PDB entry 8Z5H | electron microscopy, 3.30 A resolution | chains B and G of the 4 polymer chains in the assembly

Chain B:
Name: Guanine nucleotide-binding protein G(I)/G(S)/G(T) subunit beta-1
From: Homo sapiens
Reference sequence: P62873 (GBB1_HUMAN); numbering as in UniProt (aligned over 2-340)
Chain sequence (345 residues; each row starts with the number of its first residue; numbers below 1 keep their minus sign (Met-4 is residue -4)):
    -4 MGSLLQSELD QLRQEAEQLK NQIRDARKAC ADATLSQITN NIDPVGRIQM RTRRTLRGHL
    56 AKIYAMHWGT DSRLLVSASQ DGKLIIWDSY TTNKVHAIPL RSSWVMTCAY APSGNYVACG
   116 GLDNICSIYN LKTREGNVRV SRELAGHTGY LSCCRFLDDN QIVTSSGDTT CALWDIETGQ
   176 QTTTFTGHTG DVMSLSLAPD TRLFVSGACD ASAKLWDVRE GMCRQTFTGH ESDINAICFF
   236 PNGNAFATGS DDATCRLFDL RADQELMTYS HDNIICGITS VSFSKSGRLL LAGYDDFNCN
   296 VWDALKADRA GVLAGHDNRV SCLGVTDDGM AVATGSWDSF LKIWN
Unresolved in the structure: -4 to 2
Sequence notes: initiating methionine (-4); expression tag (-3 to 1)
UniProt features mapped onto this chain:
  - modified residue: Ser2 (N-acetylserine), His266 (Phosphohistidine)

Chain G:
Name: Guanine nucleotide-binding protein G(I)/G(S)/G(O) subunit gamma-2
From: Homo sapiens
Reference sequence: P59768 (GBG2_HUMAN); residue numbers follow UniProt; this construct covers 1-71
Chain sequence (71 residues; row label = number of the first residue in the row):
     1 MASNNTASIA QARKLVEQLK MEANIDRIKV SKAAADLMAY CEAHAKEDPL LTPVPASENP
    61 FREKKFFCAI L
Unresolved in the structure: 1-10, 62-71
UniProt features mapped onto this chain:
  - modified residue: Ala2 (N-acetylalanine), Cys68 (Cysteine methyl ester)
  - lipidation: Cys68 (S-geranylgeranyl cysteine)

Chain B / chain G interface:
Contacting residue pairs (40):
  Leu14(B) - Lys20(G)
  Ile18(B) - Ala23(G)  hydrophobic
  Ala28(B) - Val30(G)
  Leu30(B) - Ala34(G)  hydrophobic
  Ile33(B) - Ala34(G)  hydrophobic
  Ile43(B) - Leu51(G)
  Trp63(B) - Phe61(G)  hydrophobic
  Ser84(B) - Phe61(G)
  Tyr85(B) - Pro60(G)
  Tyr85(B) - Phe61(G)  hydrophobic
  Cys218(B) - Gln18(G)  hydrogen bond (backbone-side chain)
  Arg219(B) - Gln18(G)
  Arg219(B) - Glu22(G)
  Phe235(B) - Tyr40(G)  hydrophobic
  Pro236(B) - Tyr40(G)
  Asp254(B) - Ala33(G)
  Arg256(B) - Asp26(G)
  Arg256(B) - Arg27(G)
  Arg256(B) - Ile28(G)  hydrogen bond (backbone-backbone)
  Ala257(B) - Ile28(G)
  Leu261(B) - Val30(G)  hydrophobic
  Ser281(B) - Cys41(G)
  Ser281(B) - His44(G)  hydrogen bond (side chain-backbone)
  Ser281(B) - Ala45(G)
  Ser281(B) - Asp48(G)  hydrogen bond
  Gly282(B) - Cys41(G)  hydrogen bond (backbone-side chain)
  Arg283(B) - Asp48(G)
  Arg283(B) - Leu51(G)
  Leu300(B) - Cys41(G)  hydrophobic
  Gly324(B) - Pro49(G)
  Gly324(B) - Leu50(G)
  Met325(B) - Glu58(G)
  Met325(B) - Asn59(G)
  Met325(B) - Pro60(G)
  Met325(B) - Phe61(G)
  Ala326(B) - Phe61(G)  hydrophobic
  Val327(B) - Leu50(G)  hydrophobic
  Ile338(B) - Phe61(G)  hydrophobic
  Asn340(B) - Asn59(G)  hydrogen bond
  Asn340(B) - Phe61(G)
Other interface residues (no listed pair), chain B (41 interface residues in all): Ala11, Gln17, Cys25, Ala26, Asp27, Met45, Arg48, Arg49, Asn237, Leu252, Ser279, Lys280, Leu284, Asp323
Other interface residues (no listed pair), chain G (27 interface residues in all): Val16, Leu19, Asp36, Leu37, Glu47

In short:
41 residues of chain B and 27 residues of chain G are in contact, with 6 hydrogen bonds. Polar contacts
include Cys218(B)-Gln18(G), Ser281(B)-His44(G) and Ser281(B)-Asp48(G).
Here chain B is Guanine nucleotide-binding protein G(I)/G(S)/G(T) subunit beta-1 and chain G is Guanine
nucleotide-binding protein G(I)/G(S)/G(O) subunit gamma-2, both from Homo sapiens. Entry 8Z5H (Cryo-EM
structure of the hGPR68-Gs complex in pH6.0) was determined by electron microscopy.
